Entry 8CLC (X-ray diffraction, 2.70 A resolution); this record covers chains B and E of the 6 polymer chains in the assembly.

== Chain B ==
Name: Tubulin beta-2B chain
Organism: Bos taurus
Reference sequence: Q6B856 (TBB2B_BOVIN); the author numbering skips numbers that UniProt does not, so the offset changes along the chain: 2-42 = UniProt 2-42; 45-360 = UniProt 43-358; 369-441 = UniProt 359-431
Amino-acid sequence (430 residues; row label = number of the first residue in the row; note: 10 numbers in that range are skipped by the numbering (no residue carries them; nothing is unmodelled there)):
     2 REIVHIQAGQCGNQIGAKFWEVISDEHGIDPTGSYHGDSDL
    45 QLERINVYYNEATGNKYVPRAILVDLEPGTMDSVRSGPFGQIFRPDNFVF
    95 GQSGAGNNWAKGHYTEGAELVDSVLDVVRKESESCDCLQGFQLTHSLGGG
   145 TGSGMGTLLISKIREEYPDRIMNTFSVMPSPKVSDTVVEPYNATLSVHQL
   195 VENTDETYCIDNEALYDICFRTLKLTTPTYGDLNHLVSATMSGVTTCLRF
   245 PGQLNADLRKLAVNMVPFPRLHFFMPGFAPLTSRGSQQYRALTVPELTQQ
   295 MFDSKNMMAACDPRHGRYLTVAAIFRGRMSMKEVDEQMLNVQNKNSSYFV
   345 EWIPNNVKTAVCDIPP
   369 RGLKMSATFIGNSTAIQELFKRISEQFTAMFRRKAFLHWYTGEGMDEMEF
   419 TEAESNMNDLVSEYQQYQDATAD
Not modelled in the structure: 278-281, 441
Small-molecule neighbours: GDP (guanosine-5'-diphosphate): Gly10, Gln11, Cys12, Gln15, Ile16, Ala99, Asn101, Ser140, Gly142, Gly143, Gly144, Thr145, Gly146, Ser147, Val171, Pro173, Val177, Asp179, Glu183, Asn206, Leu209, Tyr224, Leu227, Asn228
UniProt features mapped onto this chain:
  - binding site (GTP): Gln11, Glu71, Ser140, Gly144, Thr145, Gly146, Asn206, Asn228
  - binding site (Mg(2+)): Glu71
  - modified residue: Ser40 (Phosphoserine), Thr57 (Phosphothreonine), Lys60 (N6-acetyllysine), Ser174 (Phosphoserine), Thr287 (Phosphothreonine), Thr292 (Phosphothreonine), Arg320 (Omega-N-methylarginine)
  - cross-link (Glycyl lysine isopeptide (Lys-Gly)): Lys60 (interchain with G-Cter in ubiquitin), Lys326 (interchain with G-Cter in ubiquitin)

== Chain E ==
Name: Stathmin-4
Organism: synthetic construct
Amino-acid sequence (123 residues; each row starts with the number of its first residue; note: 15 numbers in that range are skipped by the numbering (no residue carries them; nothing is unmodelled there)):
     6 MEVIELNKCTSGQSFEVILKPPS
    44 DPSLEEIQKKLEAAEERRKYQEAELLKHLAEKREHEREVIQKAIEENNNF
    94 IKMAKEKLAQKMESNKENREAHLAAMLERLQEKDKHAEEVRKNKELKEEA

== Interface between chain B and chain E ==
Contacting residue pairs - 23 pairs, chain B then chain E:
  Tyr108(B) - His78(E)  hydrogen bond
  Tyr108(B) - Glu79(E)
  Tyr108(B) - Val82(E)  hydrophobic
  Tyr108(B) - Ile83(E)
  Leu152(B) - Glu79(E)
  Ser155(B) - Leu72(E)
  Ser155(B) - Lys75(E)
  Ser155(B) - Arg76(E)  hydrogen bond
  Lys156(B) - Arg76(E)
  Arg158(B) - Leu72(E)
  Glu159(B) - Leu69(E)
  Glu159(B) - Leu72(E)
  Glu159(B) - Arg76(E)  salt bridge
  Pro162(B) - Glu65(E)
  Pro162(B) - Leu68(E)  hydrophobic
  Gln193(B) - Lys75(E)
  Asn197(B) - Lys75(E)
  Glu411(B) - Val82(E)
  Glu411(B) - Ala86(E)
  Gly412(B) - Val82(E)
  Gly412(B) - Lys85(E)
  Gly412(B) - Ala86(E)
  Glu417(B) - His78(E)  salt bridge
Other interface residues (no listed pair), chain B (17 interface residues in all): His107, Thr109, Glu196, Gly410, Met413
Other interface residues (no listed pair), chain E (13 interface residues in all): His71

== Summary ==
The interface between chain B and chain E involves 17 residues on one side and 13 on the other; the contacts
include 2 hydrogen bonds and 2 salt bridges. Polar contacts include Glu159(B)-Arg76(E), Glu417(B)-His78(E) and
Tyr108(B)-His78(E). Bound to chain B: GDP.
Here chain B is Tubulin beta-2B chain (Bos taurus) and chain E is Stathmin-4 (synthetic construct). Entry 8CLC
(Tubulin (T2R-TTL) complex) was determined by X-ray diffraction, deposited together with 8CL9, 8CLB, 8CLD,
8CLE, 8CLF, 8CLG and 8CLH.
